Entry 6YWE (electron microscopy, 2.99 A resolution); this record covers chains A and B of the 84 polymer chains in the assembly.

[Chain A]
Molecule: 23S rRNA
Source organism: Neurospora crassa
Sequence (3464 nucleotides; each row starts with the number of its first residue; note: 28 numbers in that range are skipped by the numbering (no residue carries them; nothing is unmodelled there); a row labelled like 1655A-1655Z holds insertion residues (1655A, then the next letters in order)):
     1 AAAUGUAAUGGAUAUAAAGCUUAUGUUUAUAUAUAUAGACAUAUAUAAGU
    51 AUAUAAAGAGACUACUACCAAUAGCUACACUAUGUAUUAAGGAGAGUAUA
   101 ACUUAAUUUAUGUUUAUGAUUUUAUCAUACCCCUAAAAAUGACACCGAGG
   151 AGCAAGGGUCGGGUUAGCAUCCUGGUUCGUACACCUUGGUGACCUAGGCU
   201 AGUACCAGGUCCCCCUCUAAGGGACUUGUCCCCCUCUAAGGGACUUGCGU
   251 CGGUCCUAUCCUAGGCCGAAUAGGUGAAUAAAUACUUACGGACGGCCUUG
   301 GUCUGUCCUAGAGGUUAUCAACAUAUGAACUCUUAGAGAAAUUACUUAAU
   351 AAACGAAGUGAAUUGAAAUAUCUUAUUAACUUCAGGAAAAGAAAUCAAAC
   401 GAGAUUCUAUGAUUAGUGUGAACGAAAAUAGAGCAGCCUAUUAAAAUAAG
   451 UAAAAUGGCUUUAAAGCUGUUUGAAUAUUGUGGGGAACCUUCCUCAAAGG
   501 CUAAAUAUAAUACAUGAGUUACAGAGAAAAGUACCGUGAGGGAAAGCUUU
   551 GAAAUAGUAGUUUUAUAAGCAGCUCAAGCAAUAAGAAAGCGAGAGCGUAC
   601 CUUUUGCAUAAUGGGUCACCAAGUUAAUUUUAGAUGCGAGCGAAUUUAUU
   651 UAUGUUUUUACUGAUUAAACAAUAUAAUGAAUCAUAAUUAUUUUUGUAAC
   701 GAGUAUUAGUAUUAAAUCUUAAUUUAAUAUUAGUAUAAGUUUUCAGUAUG
   751 GCGGCUACAUAGCAUAAUCUAUGCAGCCAGCCAAUAAUUGGAUUUCCAAU
   801 CCAAUUUCGGUAAUAAAUAGAUGUGCAUAGUUAAACCGAUCAUUAAAAUA
   851 AUGAAUAGUGUCUAAAGUUAGACCCGAAGCCUGGUGAUCUUACUAUAGUC
   901 AGGACUAUAAAGGUCCGAACGGGUUAUCGUUGCAAAGAUAUCCGAAGAAC
   951 UAUGGUAAGCGAGUGAAAGACAACACUGACUAGGAUAGCUGGUUUUCUGC
  1001 GAAACCUAUAAUAGUAGGCAAUUUAAGUAACAUCUUAGUAGGUACAGAAC
  1051 UUAAUCUCAGACAAGAUGUAGAUUUUCAUACCUAUGUUUAGGUAUGAAAU
  1101 GCAUUUUUUUUUGUAUACAUCGGGGGAUCGUGAAGAUUUUAUCGGUGAGU
  1151 AUGUAGACUCGGAAUGACAAAGAUGAAUCUUGAAUAAUCAGACAUAGAAU
  1201 GAUAAGGUUGUAUGUCAAAAGGGAAACAGCCCAGAACAAGAGUUAAGGUU
  1251 CCAAAAUUAUUAUUAAGUGAAAUAAAGAAAGUUUUUAUAUAAGUCGACAA
  1301 GAAGAUGGGCUUGGAAGCAGCCAUAAUUUAAAGAUCUCGUAACAGAGCAC
  1351 UUGUUAAAUCUUAAAAGCAUCGAAAAUUUAACGGAUCUAAAUAAUAUACC
  1401 GAAACCUUGUCCAUAUGUAACAUUAGUAAUAAUAUGCUAUUAAUGUUAUU
  1451 UGAUGGGGUAGCAGAACGUUGAGUGAAUCUUAGAUUUUUUUUUUAUAACU
  1501 AAAUAUAGAUGAUAACUCAAGUGAGAAUGGUGACAUGAGUAACAAAAAAG
  1551 AGUUUAAGGUACCUAAAAGGUAUCUUAGAGUCUCGCCUAAAGCUUAUGGC
  1601 UACGUCAAGUAACGGCCUCUAAGUUUAUAAUCUGAAGAUUAUGACGAUGA
  1651 GAAAA
1655A-1655Z UAACGCGCAGAAGUGCGCUGCUUUGA
1656A-1656B UA
  1676 CUU
  1687 AUGGUACCAACAUUUAAAAGUGAAAAUUGUGCAGGAAGGAUCAGUAUCCU
  1737 UUCAUUCUUAUGUGGGGGAGUGGACAAAACUGAACAGAGUGUAUCUGAAC
  1787 ACAGAUGAGUCCACACCCCCCCCCAUGUAAUGAAUGAAUGACAAACCGUA
  1837 CCUAGAAUCUGAAACAAGUAAGCUAGUAGAGAAUACGAAGGCGUGAAUGA
  1887 GAUAACAAUCAUAAAGGAACUCGGCAAACUAACUACCGUAACUUAGGGAU
  1937 AAGGAGAGCUCAUUAGUCUCGAUUAAUACGAGUAAAAAGGAAGAAGCAUG
  1987 GAAUAUUGUUGUACGACUGUUUAAUUAAAACAAAGCACUUUGCAAAAAGA
  2037 CGAUAAGUCUAAGUAUUGAGUGUGAUUUCUGCCCGAUGCCGGCUGGUUAA
  2087 CGAAUUUUCUAAAUUGAAAAAAAAUUUGGUUUCAGAGGAACCCCCGGUUA
  2137 AUGGCGGCCUUAGCGUGAGGGUCCUAAGGUAGCGAAAUGCCUUGGCCGUU
  2187 AAAUGCGGUCUUGCAUGAAUGAUGUAACGAUACAACAGCUGUCUCUAUGA
  2237 UUGACUCAGUGAAAUUGGAAUAACUGUGCAGAUACAGUUUACCUCUAGUU
  2287 AGACGAGAAGACCCUAUGCAGCUUUACUGUUACUAAUUAUUGAAUACGAU
  2337 UCUGAAAAUUUCCAGUGUAAAAGGUAAUCGAUAAGAUAUAAUUGAAACAC
  2387 CUUUAUUUUUCUAUCGUAUUAUUAAACCUUAAAUUAAGGAACAAUUGUUA
  2437 GAAGACAGUUUAUGCGGGGCACAGGCCCCAUAAAGAGUAAAUGGGUGUGU
  2487 CUAAAAUUUAUAAAUUUAUGUUUGCAAUUUUUUAUAGUGAUUAUAUAUCA
  2537 AAUCAUCUUUAUGCUAUUCAUAGAGUGUAUUUAUUAUAUUCCUUGGGUAC
  2587 AGUAUAAAAAUUAUAUAUGUAUUAAUUUACAUAUAUUUUUUCUAAGAAAU
  2637 UAGGUAAGAUUUUGUUUAUAGAGAAAUUAGAUGUAAAAAAAAAAUCUUAU
  2687 GAGGGCGGUAUUUAAUAAUCCGCUUCUAAUAUUUUUUUGUAGUUAUUAUU
  2737 AUAAAUUUAAUAAUAAUCAUGUUUAUUACUUAAAAAGCUUAAUGGCUUAA
  2787 UCUUGCCUUACUGUUUGAUUAACAACAAAUCUUACAGUCGCGUAAGCGGG
  2837 GCAUAGGAUCACAAGAUACAAAAAGGAAAGAUCUUGGAUUUUUGGAAAAG
  2887 CUACGCUAGGGAUAACAGGCUAAUUUGCGCAAGAGUGUACAAAAUGAGUG
  2937 CGCGGUUUGGCACCUCGAUGUCGGCUUGACUAAUCCUCAUGGAUGCAGAA
  2987 ACUAUGUAGGGUACGACUGUUCGUCGAUUAAAAAGUUACAUGAGCUGGGU
  3037 UAAAUACGUCGUGAGACAGUAUGGUUUCUAUCUUCUAGAGGGAAUUAGAA
  3087 UAUAAUAAGGAUUAACCUUUGUACGAAAGGAACAUGGGGUACUAUUGUUA
  3137 UACCUAGUUGUAUAACAGUUUUAUUAACCUCUGGUUUACCUGUUGUUUAU
  3187 GUGCCUUAUAUUAAUUUCAUGUGUGAUGCUCCGCAAGGAUAUUACAGGGA
  3237 UGUUACCGUCACUUGAGUAAAUACAAUAGCAUAAGCAUGGCAGGAAAGCU
  3287 AAGUUAGUCAAAAAUAAGUGCUGAAAGCAUAUAGGCACGAAAUUUACCUU
  3337 AAGAUAUUUCUUAAAUAUACGUAAGAAAAUAUUACGUUAAUAGGCUUAGU
  3387 UUGUAAUAAUCUAGAGAUUUUAAGGAACUAAGUACUAAUUUUAUAAAAAA
  3437 CUGAAUGAUUAAUAUAUCUUACAUUUUC
Disordered / not traced: 1-4, 35-40, 121-309, 646-817, 1084-1089, 1433-1437, 1655A-1655Z, 1656A-1656B, 1687, 1728-1828, 1959-1963, 2493-2504, 2525-2528, 2561-2576, 2695-2703, 2738-2743, 2952-2957, 3135-3148, 3194-3231, 3460-3464
Ion coordination: K+ site 1 near A105 (its only coordinating residue here); K+ site 2: A312 (shared with 1 residue of chain Q); Mg2+ site 1 near A328 (its only coordinating residue here); Mg2+ site 2 near A335 (its only coordinating residue here); Mg2+ site 3: A335, G336; K+ site 3: A367, U369; Mg2+ site 4 near G411 (its only coordinating residue here); K+ site 4 near A415 (its only coordinating residue here); Mg2+ site 5: A453, G466; Mg2+ site 6 near A453 (its only coordinating residue here); Mg2+ site 7 near A465 (its only coordinating residue here); Mg2+ site 8: A486, A2859; 102 more Mg2+ sites not listed; 34 more K+ sites not listed
Residues lining bound ligands:
  - NAD (nicotinamide-adenine-dinucleotide): A2755, G2757, U2759, U2760
  - spermine (SPM): U1249, U1250, C1251, A1270, A1271, C1382, G1383, G1384, U1392
Reported in the primary citation:
  - binding site for tRNA P/E state: C2348, A2381, G2873, A2874

[Chain B]
Name: 60S ribosomal protein L2, mitochondrial
Source organism: Neurospora crassa
Reference sequence: A0A0B0DJN7 (A0A0B0DJN7_NEUCS); residue numbers follow UniProt; this construct covers 1-383
Chain sequence (383 residues; numbered 1 to 383; the number before each row is that of its first residue):
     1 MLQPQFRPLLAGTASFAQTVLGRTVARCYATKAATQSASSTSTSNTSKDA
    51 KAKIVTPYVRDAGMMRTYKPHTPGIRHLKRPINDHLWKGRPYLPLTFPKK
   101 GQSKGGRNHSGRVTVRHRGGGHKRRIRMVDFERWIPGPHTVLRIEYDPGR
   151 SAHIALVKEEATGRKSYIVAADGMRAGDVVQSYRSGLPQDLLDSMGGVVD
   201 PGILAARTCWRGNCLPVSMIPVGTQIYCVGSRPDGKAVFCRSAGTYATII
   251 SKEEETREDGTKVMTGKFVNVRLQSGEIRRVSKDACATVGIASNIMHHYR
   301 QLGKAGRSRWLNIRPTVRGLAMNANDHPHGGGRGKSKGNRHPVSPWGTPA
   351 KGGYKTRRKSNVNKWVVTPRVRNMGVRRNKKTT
Disordered / not traced: 1-53, 380-383
Ion coordination: Mg2+: Thr316 (shared with A2018(A), A2019(A), G2060(A) of chain A)

[Chain A / chain B interface]
Pairs across the interface (318; chain A residue first):
  A892(A) - Arg107(B)  hydrogen bond to the sugar
  A892(A) - Arg314(B)  hydrogen bond to the phosphate
  C893(A) - Gly105(B)  sugar contact
  C893(A) - Arg107(B)  hydrogen bond to the sugar
  C893(A) - Gly119(B)  phosphate contact
  C893(A) - Gly120(B)  phosphate contact
  C893(A) - Arg309(B)  salt bridge to the phosphate
  C893(A) - Arg314(B)  salt bridge to the phosphate
  U894(A) - Gly101(B)  sugar contact
  U894(A) - Gln102(B)  sugar contact
  U894(A) - Lys104(B)  salt bridge to the phosphate
  U894(A) - Gly119(B)  phosphate contact
  U894(A) - Gly120(B)  hydrogen bond to the phosphate
  A895(A) - Lys100(B)  phosphate contact
  A895(A) - Gly101(B)  phosphate contact
  U896(A) - Lys123(B)  salt bridge to the phosphate
  U906(A) - Lys69(B)  hydrogen bond to the sugar
  A907(A) - Tyr58(B)  stacking on the base
  A907(A) - Lys69(B)  salt bridge to the phosphate
  A911(A) - Tyr58(B)  sugar contact
  A911(A) - Val59(B)  base contact
  G912(A) - His71(B)  sugar contact
  G912(A) - Thr72(B)  phosphate contact
  G913(A) - Thr72(B)  hydrogen bond to the phosphate
  G913(A) - Pro73(B)  base contact
  G913(A) - Gly74(B)  phosphate contact
  G913(A) - Ile75(B)  phosphate contact
  G913(A) - Lys304(B)  salt bridge to the phosphate
  G913(A) - Ala305(B)  base contact
  G913(A) - Gly306(B)  hydrogen bond to the base
  U914(A) - Thr72(B)  sugar contact
  A948(A) - Lys304(B)  salt bridge to the phosphate
  A948(A) - Ala305(B)  base contact
  A948(A) - Gly306(B)  sugar contact
  A948(A) - Arg309(B)  hydrogen bond to the base
  A948(A) - Trp310(B)  hydrogen bond to the phosphate
  A948(A) - Pro315(B)  base contact
  G955(A) - Gln102(B)  base contact
  U956(A) - Gln102(B)  hydrogen bond to the sugar
  U956(A) - Gly111(B)  sugar contact
  A957(A) - Ser110(B)  sugar contact
  A957(A) - Gly111(B)  sugar contact
  A957(A) - Arg112(B)  sugar contact
  A958(A) - Arg112(B)  salt bridge to the phosphate
  G963(A) - Arg112(B)  salt bridge to the phosphate
  U964(A) - Arg112(B)  phosphate contact
  U964(A) - Val113(B)  hydrogen bond to the phosphate
  G965(A) - Arg314(B)  salt bridge to the phosphate
  G965(A) - Asp326(B)  hydrogen bond to the base
  A966(A) - Arg309(B)  base contact
  A966(A) - Arg314(B)  salt bridge to the phosphate
  A966(A) - Pro315(B)  sugar contact
  A966(A) - Val317(B)  sugar contact
  A967(A) - Val317(B)  base contact
  A967(A) - Ala321(B)  hydrogen bond to the sugar
  A967(A) - Met322(B)  base contact
  A967(A) - Asp326(B)  base contact
  A968(A) - Ala321(B)  phosphate contact
  G969(A) - Asn323(B)  hydrogen bond to the sugar
  G969(A) - Asn325(B)  base contact
  G978(A) - Asn325(B)  hydrogen bond to the base
  A1621(A) - Lys100(B)  hydrogen bond to the sugar
  A1622(A) - Lys100(B)  phosphate contact
  A1622(A) - Gly101(B)  phosphate contact
  G1623(A) - Gly101(B)  phosphate contact
  G1623(A) - Gln102(B)  hydrogen bond to the phosphate
  U1639(A) - His109(B)  phosphate contact
  U1640(A) - His109(B)  phosphate contact
  G1689(A) - Pro91(B)  sugar contact
  G1689(A) - Tyr92(B)  hydrogen bond to the phosphate
  G1689(A) - Leu93(B)  hydrogen bond to the sugar
  G1689(A) - Pro94(B)  base contact
  G1689(A) - Lys165(B)  salt bridge to the phosphate
  G1690(A) - Trp87(B)  sugar contact
  G1690(A) - Gly89(B)  base contact
  G1690(A) - Arg90(B)  hydrogen bond to the base
  G1690(A) - Arg143(B)  salt bridge to the phosphate
  C1693(A) - Arg90(B)  hydrogen bond to the sugar
  C1693(A) - Leu93(B)  sugar contact
  U1716(A) - Lys88(B)  salt bridge to the phosphate
  G1717(A) - Lys88(B)  salt bridge to the phosphate
  C1718(A) - Tyr68(B)  phosphate contact
  C1718(A) - Arg80(B)  sugar contact
  A1719(A) - Arg80(B)  salt bridge to the phosphate
  A1719(A) - His122(B)  phosphate contact
  A1719(A) - Arg307(B)  salt bridge to the phosphate
  A1719(A) - Trp310(B)  stacking on the base
  A1719(A) - Leu311(B)  sugar contact
  G1720(A) - Trp87(B)  base contact
  G1720(A) - Lys88(B)  base contact
  G1720(A) - Gly89(B)  hydrogen bond to the base
  G1720(A) - His122(B)  sugar contact
  G1720(A) - Lys123(B)  sugar contact
  G1720(A) - Arg124(B)  salt bridge to the phosphate
  G1720(A) - Arg127(B)  hydrogen bond to the sugar
  G1720(A) - Tyr146(B)  hydrogen bond to the phosphate
  G1720(A) - Pro148(B)  phosphate contact
  G1721(A) - Arg90(B)  salt bridge to the phosphate
  G1721(A) - Pro91(B)  phosphate contact
  G1721(A) - His122(B)  sugar contact
  G1721(A) - Lys123(B)  sugar contact
  G1721(A) - Arg124(B)  phosphate contact
  G1721(A) - Arg125(B)  hydrogen bond to the phosphate
  G1721(A) - Arg127(B)  salt bridge to the phosphate
  A1722(A) - Arg90(B)  salt bridge to the phosphate
  A1722(A) - Pro98(B)  sugar contact
  A1722(A) - Lys100(B)  hydrogen bond to the sugar
  A1722(A) - Lys123(B)  hydrogen bond to the sugar
  A1722(A) - Arg125(B)  salt bridge to the phosphate
  A1723(A) - Pro98(B)  sugar contact
  A1723(A) - Arg125(B)  salt bridge to the phosphate
  U1930(A) - Arg76(B)  hydrogen bond to the sugar
  A1931(A) - Pro70(B)  phosphate contact
  G1932(A) - Arg60(B)  salt bridge to the phosphate
  G1932(A) - Lys69(B)  sugar contact
  G1932(A) - Pro70(B)  base contact
  G1932(A) - His71(B)  sugar contact
  G1932(A) - Arg76(B)  hydrogen bond to the base
  A2002(A) - Pro73(B)  hydrogen bond to the base
  C2003(A) - Pro73(B)  base contact
  C2017(A) - Arg318(B)  salt bridge to the phosphate
  C2017(A) - Ala321(B)  sugar contact
  A2018(A) - Pro315(B)  phosphate contact
  A2018(A) - Thr316(B)  sugar contact
  A2018(A) - Val317(B)  phosphate contact
  A2018(A) - Arg318(B)  salt bridge to the phosphate
  A2019(A) - Ala305(B)  sugar contact
  A2019(A) - Pro315(B)  phosphate contact
  A2019(A) - Thr316(B)  hydrogen bond to the phosphate
  A2020(A) - Leu302(B)  phosphate contact
  A2020(A) - Gly303(B)  hydrogen bond to the sugar
  A2020(A) - Lys304(B)  sugar contact
  A2020(A) - Ala305(B)  sugar contact
  A2020(A) - Ser308(B)  hydrogen bond to the phosphate
  G2021(A) - Gln301(B)  phosphate contact
  G2021(A) - Leu302(B)  hydrogen bond to the phosphate
  C2024(A) - Lys351(B)  base contact
  C2024(A) - Gly375(B)  phosphate contact
  C2024(A) - Arg378(B)  salt bridge to the phosphate
  U2025(A) - Ala350(B)  base contact
  U2025(A) - Lys351(B)  sugar contact
  U2025(A) - Gly353(B)  phosphate contact
  U2025(A) - Asn373(B)  hydrogen bond to the phosphate
  U2025(A) - Met374(B)  hydrogen bond to the phosphate
  U2025(A) - Gly375(B)  hydrogen bond to the phosphate
  U2025(A) - Arg378(B)  salt bridge to the phosphate
  U2026(A) - Gly353(B)  phosphate contact
  U2026(A) - Tyr354(B)  sugar contact
  U2026(A) - Lys355(B)  phosphate contact
  U2026(A) - Thr356(B)  hydrogen bond to the sugar
  U2026(A) - Arg372(B)  salt bridge to the phosphate
  U2027(A) - Lys355(B)  phosphate contact
  U2027(A) - Thr356(B)  sugar contact
  U2027(A) - Arg357(B)  phosphate contact
  U2027(A) - Arg370(B)  salt bridge to the phosphate
  U2027(A) - Arg372(B)  salt bridge to the phosphate
  G2028(A) - Val238(B)  base contact
  G2028(A) - Phe239(B)  base contact
  G2028(A) - Leu273(B)  base contact
  G2028(A) - Gln274(B)  base contact
  G2028(A) - Ser275(B)  hydrogen bond to the base
  G2028(A) - Glu277(B)  hydrogen bond to the sugar
  G2028(A) - Arg279(B)  hydrogen bond to the phosphate
  G2028(A) - Arg357(B)  salt bridge to the phosphate
  G2028(A) - Asn363(B)  hydrogen bond to the sugar
  G2028(A) - Arg370(B)  salt bridge to the phosphate
  C2029(A) - Val238(B)  sugar contact
  C2029(A) - Phe239(B)  sugar contact
  C2029(A) - Arg279(B)  salt bridge to the phosphate
  C2029(A) - Arg357(B)  salt bridge to the phosphate
  A2030(A) - Ser231(B)  hydrogen bond to the phosphate
  A2030(A) - Arg232(B)  salt bridge to the phosphate
  A2030(A) - Val238(B)  phosphate contact
  A2030(A) - Ser282(B)  base contact
  A2030(A) - Trp365(B)  hydrogen bond to the sugar
  A2031(A) - Arg232(B)  hydrogen bond to the base
  A2032(A) - Arg358(B)  hydrogen bond to the sugar
  A2034(A) - Thr356(B)  hydrogen bond to the sugar
  A2034(A) - Arg358(B)  salt bridge to the phosphate
  G2035(A) - Thr114(B)  hydrogen bond to the base
  G2035(A) - Val115(B)  base contact
  G2035(A) - Thr356(B)  phosphate contact
  A2036(A) - Val113(B)  sugar contact
  A2036(A) - Thr114(B)  base contact
  A2036(A) - Trp346(B)  sugar contact
  A2036(A) - Thr348(B)  phosphate contact
  C2037(A) - Asn108(B)  base contact
  C2037(A) - Thr114(B)  sugar contact
  C2037(A) - Trp346(B)  phosphate contact
  G2043(A) - His109(B)  base contact
  U2044(A) - Asn108(B)  hydrogen bond to the base
  U2044(A) - His109(B)  hydrogen bond to the sugar
  C2045(A) - Ser103(B)  phosphate contact
  C2045(A) - Gly106(B)  sugar contact
  C2045(A) - Arg107(B)  hydrogen bond to the sugar
  C2045(A) - Asn108(B)  sugar contact
  C2045(A) - Thr114(B)  hydrogen bond to the base
  C2045(A) - Val115(B)  base contact
  U2046(A) - Lys99(B)  salt bridge to the phosphate
  U2046(A) - Ser103(B)  phosphate contact
  U2046(A) - Val115(B)  sugar contact
  U2046(A) - Arg118(B)  hydrogen bond to the phosphate
  A2047(A) - Arg118(B)  salt bridge to the phosphate
  A2048(A) - Phe97(B)  base contact
  A2048(A) - Lys99(B)  salt bridge to the phosphate
  A2048(A) - Ile126(B)  sugar contact
  A2048(A) - Met128(B)  base contact
  G2049(A) - Phe131(B)  phosphate contact
  G2049(A) - Gly149(B)  sugar contact
  G2049(A) - Arg150(B)  salt bridge to the phosphate
  G2049(A) - Arg241(B)  salt bridge to the phosphate
  U2050(A) - Arg150(B)  salt bridge to the phosphate
  U2050(A) - Lys236(B)  base contact
  U2050(A) - Val238(B)  hydrogen bond to the sugar
  U2050(A) - Phe239(B)  sugar contact
  U2050(A) - Cys240(B)  hydrogen bond to the sugar
  U2050(A) - Arg241(B)  salt bridge to the phosphate
  U2050(A) - Ser242(B)  phosphate contact
  A2051(A) - Cys240(B)  hydrogen bond to the phosphate
  A2051(A) - Arg241(B)  hydrogen bond to the phosphate
  A2051(A) - Ser242(B)  hydrogen bond to the phosphate
  A2051(A) - Thr245(B)  hydrogen bond to the phosphate
  A2051(A) - Gln274(B)  sugar contact
  A2051(A) - Ser275(B)  hydrogen bond to the sugar
  A2051(A) - Arg370(B)  hydrogen bond to the base
  U2052(A) - Ser242(B)  hydrogen bond to the sugar
  U2052(A) - Ala243(B)  hydrogen bond to the sugar
  U2052(A) - Gly244(B)  base contact
  U2052(A) - Gln274(B)  base contact
  U2052(A) - Asn294(B)  base contact
  U2052(A) - Ile295(B)  hydrogen bond to the base
  U2052(A) - His297(B)  base contact
  U2052(A) - His298(B)  stacking on the base
  U2053(A) - Ser242(B)  sugar contact
  U2053(A) - His297(B)  salt bridge to the phosphate
  G2054(A) - Arg118(B)  hydrogen bond to the phosphate
  A2055(A) - Val115(B)  phosphate contact
  A2055(A) - Arg116(B)  phosphate contact
  A2055(A) - Arg118(B)  salt bridge to the phosphate
  G2056(A) - Arg116(B)  salt bridge to the phosphate
  G2056(A) - His117(B)  salt bridge to the phosphate
  G2056(A) - Ser344(B)  sugar contact
  G2056(A) - Pro345(B)  phosphate contact
  G2056(A) - Ala350(B)  hydrogen bond to the base
  U2057(A) - Arg116(B)  salt bridge to the phosphate
  U2057(A) - His327(B)  salt bridge to the phosphate
  U2057(A) - His329(B)  hydrogen bond to the phosphate
  U2057(A) - Pro342(B)  sugar contact
  U2057(A) - Val343(B)  sugar contact
  U2057(A) - Pro345(B)  phosphate contact
  U2057(A) - Ala350(B)  sugar contact
  U2057(A) - Lys351(B)  hydrogen bond to the base
  G2058(A) - Arg318(B)  phosphate contact
  G2058(A) - Gly319(B)  hydrogen bond to the phosphate
  G2058(A) - Leu320(B)  hydrogen bond to the phosphate
  G2058(A) - His329(B)  salt bridge to the phosphate
  G2058(A) - Lys337(B)  sugar contact
  U2059(A) - Arg318(B)  salt bridge to the phosphate
  U2059(A) - Leu320(B)  phosphate contact
  G2060(A) - Arg318(B)  hydrogen bond to the base
  A2061(A) - His77(B)  hydrogen bond to the base
  U2062(A) - His77(B)  sugar contact
  G2067(A) - Arg377(B)  salt bridge to the phosphate
  U2073(A) - His341(B)  base contact
  G2074(A) - His341(B)  hydrogen bond to the sugar
  C2075(A) - Gly352(B)  hydrogen bond to the sugar
  C2075(A) - Gly353(B)  sugar contact
  C2075(A) - Tyr354(B)  hydrogen bond to the sugar
  C2076(A) - Gly353(B)  sugar contact
  C2076(A) - Tyr354(B)  phosphate contact
  C2076(A) - Lys355(B)  phosphate contact
  G2077(A) - Lys355(B)  salt bridge to the phosphate
  G2133(A) - Met374(B)  sugar contact
  U2134(A) - Met374(B)  hydrogen bond to the sugar
  U2134(A) - Gly375(B)  sugar contact
  U2134(A) - Val376(B)  phosphate contact
  U2135(A) - Gly375(B)  sugar contact
  A2136(A) - Arg377(B)  salt bridge to the phosphate
  A2137(A) - Pro342(B)  sugar contact
  A2137(A) - Lys351(B)  salt bridge to the phosphate
  U2138(A) - Lys337(B)  salt bridge to the phosphate
  U2138(A) - Asn339(B)  hydrogen bond to the sugar
  U2138(A) - Arg340(B)  hydrogen bond to the sugar
  U2138(A) - His341(B)  sugar contact
  G2139(A) - Lys337(B)  phosphate contact
  G2139(A) - Asn339(B)  hydrogen bond to the phosphate
  U2206(A) - Lys335(B)  base contact
  U2206(A) - Lys337(B)  salt bridge to the phosphate
  G2207(A) - Lys335(B)  salt bridge to the phosphate
  C2308(A) - Ala324(B)  phosphate contact
  C2308(A) - Asn325(B)  phosphate contact
  U2309(A) - Ala324(B)  phosphate contact
  U2320(A) - Lys359(B)  phosphate contact
  A2321(A) - Lys359(B)  salt bridge to the phosphate
  G2424(A) - Lys267(B)  salt bridge to the phosphate
  G2424(A) - Trp365(B)  sugar contact
  G2425(A) - Lys364(B)  sugar contact
  A2426(A) - Lys364(B)  salt bridge to the phosphate
  A2430(A) - Ser360(B)  hydrogen bond to the phosphate
  A2439(A) - Trp346(B)  base contact
  A2441(A) - Arg340(B)  salt bridge to the phosphate
  A2889(A) - Arg333(B)  sugar contact
  C2890(A) - Arg333(B)  salt bridge to the phosphate
  A3042(A) - Gly334(B)  hydrogen bond to the phosphate
  A3042(A) - Lys335(B)  phosphate contact
  C3043(A) - Gly334(B)  phosphate contact
  C3043(A) - Lys335(B)  hydrogen bond to the phosphate
  U3048(A) - Asn339(B)  hydrogen bond to the sugar
  G3049(A) - Gly338(B)  sugar contact
  G3049(A) - Asn339(B)  sugar contact
  A3050(A) - Gly331(B)  phosphate contact
  A3050(A) - Gly332(B)  phosphate contact
  A3050(A) - Ser336(B)  hydrogen bond to the phosphate
  A3050(A) - Gly338(B)  phosphate contact
  G3051(A) - Gly331(B)  phosphate contact
  G3051(A) - Gly332(B)  hydrogen bond to the phosphate
  G3051(A) - Arg333(B)  base contact
  A3052(A) - Arg333(B)  salt bridge to the phosphate
Also at the interface, not in a pair above, chain A (126 interface residues in all): G959, A1692, C2022, A2212, U2310, A2423, C2428, A2429, A3040
Also at the interface, not in a pair above, chain B (157 interface residues in all): Thr56, Arg66, Gly121, Ser151, Pro233, Phe268, Arg300, Asn312, Pro328, Gly330

[In short]
126 residues of chain A face 157 of chain B across their interface; the contacts include 85 hydrogen bonds, 65
salt bridges and 3 aromatic stacking contacts. Among the polar pairs are G913(A)-Gly306(B), A948(A)-Arg309(B)
and G965(A)-Asp326(B). The paper reports a binding site for tRNA P/E state at C2348(A), A2381(A) and G2873(A)
among others.
Chain A is 23S rRNA and chain B is 60S ribosomal protein L2, mitochondrial, both from Neurospora crassa; the
structure, The structure of the mitoribosome from Neurospora crassa in the P/E tRNA bound state, was
determined by electron microscopy, deposited together with 6YW5, 6YWS, 6YWV, 6YWX and 6YWY.
